Entry 8WTY (electron microscopy, 3.20 A resolution); this record covers chain A.

== Chain A ==
Protein: Sodium-dependent noradrenaline transporter
From: Homo sapiens
UniProtKB: P23975 (SC6A2_HUMAN); residue numbers follow UniProt; this construct covers 52-617
Sequence (566 residues; each row starts with the number of its first residue):
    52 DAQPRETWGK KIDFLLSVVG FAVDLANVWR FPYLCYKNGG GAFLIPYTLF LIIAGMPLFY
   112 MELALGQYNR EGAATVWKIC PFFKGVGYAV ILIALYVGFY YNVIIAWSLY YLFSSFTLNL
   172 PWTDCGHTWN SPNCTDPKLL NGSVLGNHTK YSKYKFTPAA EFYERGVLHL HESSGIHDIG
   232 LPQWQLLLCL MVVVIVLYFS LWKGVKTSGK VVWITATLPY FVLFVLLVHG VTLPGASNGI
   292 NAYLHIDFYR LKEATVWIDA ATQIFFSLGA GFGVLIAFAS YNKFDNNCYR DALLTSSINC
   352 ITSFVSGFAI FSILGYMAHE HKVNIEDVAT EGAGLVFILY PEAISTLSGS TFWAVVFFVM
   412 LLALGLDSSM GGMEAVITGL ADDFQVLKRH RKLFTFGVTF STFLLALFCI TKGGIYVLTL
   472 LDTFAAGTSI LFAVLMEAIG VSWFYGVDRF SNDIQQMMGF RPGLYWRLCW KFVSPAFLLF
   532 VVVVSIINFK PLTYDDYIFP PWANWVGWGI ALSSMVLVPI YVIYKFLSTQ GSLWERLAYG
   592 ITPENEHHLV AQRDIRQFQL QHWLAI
Disordered / not traced: 52-64, 190-202
Swiss-Prot annotation at these positions:
  - binding site (Na(+)): Gly71, Ala73, Val74, Asn78, Ser318, Asn350, Asp418, Ser419
  - binding site ((R)-noradrenaline): Asp75, Tyr87, Lys88, Ala145, Gly149, Phe317, Glu382
  - binding site (dopamine): Asp75, Ala145, Phe317, Glu382
  - glycosylation (N-linked (GlcNAc...) asparagine): Asn184, Asn192, Asn198
  - natural variant: Ala457 (A457P: In ORSTI)
  - mutagenesis: Phe72 (F72A: Loss of norepinephrine binding), Asp75 (D75A: Loss of norepinephrine binding. Abolishes norepinephrine uptake; D75N: Abolishes norepinephrine uptake), Lys135 (K135A: Decreased homodimerization and norepinephrine transport; when associated with A-435, A-438 and A-444), Val148 (V148A: Decreased norepinephrine uptake), Gly149 (G149A: Decreased norepinephrine uptake), Tyr152 (Y152A: Loss of norepinephrine binding; Y152F: Severely decreased norepinephrine uptake), Asn153 (N153A: Abolishes norepinephrine uptake), Leu232 (L232A: Decreased homodimerization and norepinephrine transport; when associated with A-235, A-459 and A-553), Trp235 (W235A: Decreased homodimerization and norepinephrine transport; when associated with A-232, A-459 and A-553), Phe317 (F317A: Loss of norepinephrine binding), Gly320 (G320A: Loss of norepinephrine binding), Phe323 (F323A: Loss of norepinephrine binding. Abolishes norepinephrine uptake), 9 further mutagenesis entries in UniProt
Disulfides: Cys176-Cys185
Residues lining bound ligands: Ziprasidone (XEF): Phe72, Ala73, Asp75, Phe110, Ala145, Val148, Gly149, Tyr152, Phe317, Ser318, Leu319, Gly320, Phe323, Val325, Leu326, Phe329, Ser419, Ser420, Gly423

== Overview ==
Bound to chain A: Ziprasidone. Curated annotation (UniProt) lists 8 Na+-binding residues, 7
(R)-noradrenaline-binding residues, 4 dopamine-binding residues and 21 mutagenesis sites.
Chain A is Sodium-dependent noradrenaline transporter (Homo sapiens); the structure, Cryo-EM structure of
noradrenaline transporter in complex with ziprasidone, was determined by electron microscopy (same publication
as 8WTU, 8WTV, 8WTW and 8WTX).
